PDB entry 7VWF | X-ray diffraction, 1.90 A resolution | chains A and B

# Chain A (and B)
Protein: Peroxisome proliferator-activated receptor delta
Organism: Homo sapiens
Notes: chain B of this document is another copy of the same molecule, construct and numbering; everything in this record applies to it too
UniProtKB: Q03181 (PPARD_HUMAN); residues 206-477 here correspond to UniProt positions 170-441 (UniProt number = residue number - 36)
Sequence (276 residues; row label = number of the first residue in the row):
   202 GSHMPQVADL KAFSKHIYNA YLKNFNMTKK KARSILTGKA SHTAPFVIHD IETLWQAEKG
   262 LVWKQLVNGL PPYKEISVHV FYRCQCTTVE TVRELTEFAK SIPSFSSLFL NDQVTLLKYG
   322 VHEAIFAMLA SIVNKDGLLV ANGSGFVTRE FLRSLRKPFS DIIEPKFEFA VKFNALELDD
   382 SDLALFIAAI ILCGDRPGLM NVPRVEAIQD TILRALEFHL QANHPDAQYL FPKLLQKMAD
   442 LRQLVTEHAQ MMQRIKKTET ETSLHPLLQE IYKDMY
Disordered / not traced: 202-209, 241-244, 265-270 (chain B: 202-206, 240-244, 265-270, 476-477)
Sequence notes: expression tag (202-205)
Small-molecule neighbours:
  - heptyl beta-D-glucopyranoside (B7G), molecule 1: Val293, Thr297, Val315, Leu318, Lys319, Leu468, Glu471, Ile472, Lys474, Asp475
  - heptyl beta-D-glucopyranoside (B7G), molecule 2: Phe310, Leu311, Asn312, Val315, Thr316
  - K55 ((2S)-2-{4-butoxy-3-[({[2-fluoro-4-(trifluoromethyl)phenyl]carbonyl}amino)methyl]benzyl}butanoic acid): Ile249, Leu255, Trp264, Val281, Phe282, Arg284, Cys285, Gln286, Thr288, Thr289, His323, Phe327, Leu330, Val334, Leu339, Val341, Val348, Leu353, Ile363, Ile364, Lys367, Phe368, His449, Met453, Leu469, Tyr473
What the authors report for this chain:
  - binding site for K55: Tyr473

# Interface between chain A and chain B
Residue-residue contacts (22):
  Val290(A) with Phe310(B), hydrophobic
  Arg294(A) with Phe310(B)
  Phe310(A) with Val290(B), hydrophobic; Arg294(B); Leu468(B), hydrophobic
  Leu311(A) with Leu311(B), hydrophobic; Gln314(B); Val315(B); Leu318(B), hydrophobic
  Asn312(A) with Val315(B)
  Gln314(A) with Leu311(B)
  Val315(A) with Leu311(B); Asn312(B); Val315(B), hydrophobic
  Leu318(A) with Leu311(B), hydrophobic
  Met401(A) with Pro467(B), hydrophobic; Leu468(B), hydrophobic
  Pro467(A) with Met401(B), hydrophobic
  Leu468(A) with Phe310(B), hydrophobic; Asn312(B); Met401(B)
  Glu471(A) with Asn312(B)
Also at the interface, not in a pair above, chain A (13 interface residues in all): Thr297
Also at the interface, not in a pair above, chain B (14 interface residues in all): Val293, Thr297, Glu471

# Overview
13 residues of chain A and 14 residues of chain B are in contact. Ligands of chain A: heptyl
beta-D-glucopyranoside and compound K55. From the paper: a binding site for K55 at Tyr473(A).
Chain A and chain B are both Peroxisome proliferator-activated receptor delta (Homo sapiens); the structure,
Human peroxisome proliferator-activated receptor (PPAR) delta ligand binding domain in complex with a
synthetic agonist TIPP204, was determined by X-ray diffraction, deposited together with 7VWE, 7VWG and 7VWH.
